2ZNI - chains A and B of the 4 polymer chains in the assembly; structure by X-ray diffraction, 3.10 A resolution.

== Chain A (and B) ==
Molecule: Pyrrolysyl-tRNA synthetase
Organism: Desulfitobacterium hafniense
Notes: EC 6.1.1.26; chain B of this document is another copy of the same molecule, construct and numbering; everything in this record applies to it too
UniProt: B0S4P3 (B0S4P3_DESHA); numbering as in UniProt (aligned over 1-288)
Sequence (308 residues; numbered -19 to 288; the number before each row is that of its first residue; numbers below 1 keep their minus sign (Met-19 is residue -19)):
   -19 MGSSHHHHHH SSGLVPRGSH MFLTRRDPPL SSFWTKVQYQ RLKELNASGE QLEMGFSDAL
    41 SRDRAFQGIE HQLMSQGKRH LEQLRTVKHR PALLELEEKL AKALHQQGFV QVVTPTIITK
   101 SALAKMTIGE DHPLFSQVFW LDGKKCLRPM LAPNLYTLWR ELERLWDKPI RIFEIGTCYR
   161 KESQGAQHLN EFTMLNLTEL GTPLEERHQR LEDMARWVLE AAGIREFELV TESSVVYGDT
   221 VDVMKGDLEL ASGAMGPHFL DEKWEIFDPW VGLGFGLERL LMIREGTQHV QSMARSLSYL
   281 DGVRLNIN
Not modelled in the structure: -19 to 9
Differences from the reference sequence: expression tag (-19 to 0)
From the paper describing this entry:
  - binding site for bacterial tRNA: Lys16, Gln117, Lys124, Arg140, Arg144, Arg160 to Asn170, Phe172, Glu245, Ser278
  - conformationally variable residues (order/disorder transition): Glu110 to Gln117
  - contacts within the chain: Gln117-Glu162 (hydrogen bond)

== Interface between chain A and chain B ==
Pairs across the interface (94; chain A residue first):
  Lys58(A) with Leu145(B)
  Leu61(A) with Trp146(B)
  Arg65(A) with Val90(B); Trp146(B)
  His69(A) with His85(B); Gly88(B); Phe89(B); Val90(B); Gln91(B), hydrogen bond (backbone-backbone)
  Arg70(A) with Lys82(B); His85(B); Gln91(B)
  Pro71(A) with Gln91(B); Val93(B), hydrophobic
  Leu74(A) with Gln91(B); Val92(B); Val93(B), hydrophobic
  Glu78(A) with Lys82(B), salt bridge
  Lys82(A) with Arg70(B); Glu78(B), salt bridge
  His85(A) with His69(B); Arg70(B)
  Gly88(A) with His69(B)
  Phe89(A) with His69(B)
  Val90(A) with Leu64(B), hydrophobic; Arg65(B); His69(B)
  Gln91(A) with His69(B), hydrogen bond (backbone-backbone); Arg70(B); Pro71(B); Leu74(B)
  Val92(A) with Pro71(B), hydrophobic; Leu280(B), hydrophobic
  Val93(A) with Leu73(B), hydrophobic; Leu74(B), hydrophobic; Ala274(B); Arg275(B); Ser276(B), hydrogen bond (backbone-backbone)
  Thr94(A) with Arg275(B), hydrogen bond (backbone-side chain); Ser276(B)
  Pro95(A) with Glu171(B); Arg275(B); Ser276(B); Leu277(B), hydrophobic
  Thr96(A) with Tyr159(B), hydrogen bond; Glu171(B), hydrogen bond (backbone-side chain); Arg275(B)
  Ile97(A) with Tyr159(B), hydrophobic; Glu171(B), hydrogen bond (backbone-side chain)
  Phe119(A) with Leu121(B), hydrophobic
  Leu121(A) with Phe119(B), hydrophobic; Leu121(B), hydrophobic
  Leu127(A) with Leu121(B), hydrophobic; Leu127(B), hydrophobic
  Arg128(A) with Arg275(B)
  Asn134(A) with Leu277(B)
  Thr137(A) with Leu277(B)
  Leu138(A) with Leu277(B), hydrophobic; Leu285(B), hydrophobic
  Glu141(A) with Leu285(B)
  Arg144(A) with Leu285(B); Asn286(B), hydrogen bond (side chain-backbone); Ile287(B), hydrogen bond (side chain-backbone)
  Leu145(A) with Ile287(B); Asn288(B)
  Trp146(A) with Leu61(B); Glu62(B); Leu64(B), hydrophobic; Arg65(B); Leu280(B), hydrophobic
  Asp147(A) with Arg65(B), hydrogen bond (backbone-side chain)
  Pro149(A) with Arg65(B)
  Glu154(A) with Arg275(B), salt bridge
  Tyr159(A) with Thr96(B), hydrogen bond; Tyr159(B)
  Asn170(A) with Lys125(B)
  Glu171(A) with Pro95(B); Thr96(B), hydrogen bond; Ile97(B), hydrogen bond (side chain-backbone)
  Arg275(A) with Val93(B); Thr94(B), hydrogen bond (side chain-backbone); Pro95(B); Thr96(B); Arg128(B); Glu154(B), salt bridge
  Ser276(A) with Val93(B); Pro95(B)
  Leu277(A) with Pro95(B), hydrophobic; Asn134(B); Thr137(B)
  Leu285(A) with Leu138(B), hydrophobic; Glu141(B)
  Asn286(A) with Glu141(B)
  Ile287(A) with Arg144(B)
Interface residues without a listed pair, chain A (53 interface residues in all): Glu62, Leu64, Lys68, Trp120, Lys125, Pro133, Leu142, Ala274, Tyr279, Leu280
Interface residues without a listed pair, chain B (50 interface residues in all): Trp120, Leu142, Asp147, Asn170

== Overview ==
The interface between chain A and chain B involves 53 residues on one side and 50 on the other, with 14
hydrogen bonds and 4 salt bridges. Polar pairs include Glu78(A)-Lys82(B), Glu154(A)-Arg275(B) and
Thr94(A)-Arg275(B). The paper reports a binding site for bacterial tRNA at Lys16(A), Gln117(A) and Lys124(A)
among others; conformational variability at Glu110(A).
Chain A and chain B are both Pyrrolysyl-tRNA synthetase (Desulfitobacterium hafniense); the structure, Crystal
structure of Pyrrolysyl-tRNA synthetase-tRNA(Pyl) complex from Desulfitobacterium hafniense, was determined by
X-ray diffraction, deposited together with 2ZNJ.
